PDB entry 9JYY | electron microscopy, 3.00 A resolution | chains D and O of the 28 polymer chains in the assembly

== Chain D ==
Name: Protein 6.7
From: Escherichia phage T7
UniProt: P03801 (GP67_BPT7); numbering as in UniProt (aligned over 1-88)
Amino-acid sequence (88 residues; each row starts with the number of its first residue):
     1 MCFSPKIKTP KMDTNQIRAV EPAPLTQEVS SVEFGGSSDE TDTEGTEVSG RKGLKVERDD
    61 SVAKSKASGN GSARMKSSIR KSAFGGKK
Disordered / not traced: 1-33, 50-88

== Chain O ==
Name: Internal virion protein gp15
From: Escherichia phage T7
Amino-acid sequence (747 residues; numbered 1 to 747; the number before each row is that of its first residue):
     1 MSKIESALQA AQPGLSRLRG GAGGMGYRAA TTQAEQPRSS LLDTIGRFAK AGADMYTAKE
    61 QRARDLADER SNEIIRKLTP EQRREALNNG TLLYQDDPYA MEALRVKTGR NAAYLVDDDV
   121 MQKIKEGVFR TREEMEEYRH SRLQEGAKVY AEQFGIDPED VDYQRGFNGD ITERNISLYG
   181 AHDNFLSQQA QKGAIMNSRV ELNGVLQDPD MLRRPDSADF FEKYIDNGLV TGAIPSDAQA
   241 TQLISQAFSD ASSRAGGADF LMRVGDKKVT LNGATTTYRE LIGEEQWNAL MVTAQRSQFE
   301 TDAKLNEQYR LKINSALNQE DPRTAWEMLQ GIKAELDKVQ PDEQMTPQRE WLISAQEQVQ
   361 NQMNAWTKAQ AKALDDSMKS MNKLDVIDKQ FQKRINGEWV STDFKDMPVN ENTGEFKHSD
   421 MVNYANKKLA EIDSMDIPDG AKDAMKLKYL QADSKDGAFR TAIGTMVTDA GQEWSAAVIN
   481 GKLPERTPAM DALRRIRNAD PQLIAALYPD QAELFLTMDM MDKQGIDPQV ILDADRLTVK
   541 RSKEQRFEDD KAFESALNAS KAPEIARMPA SLRESARKIY DSVKYRSGNE SMAMEQMTKF
   601 LKESTYTFTG DDVDGDTVGV IPKNMMQVNS DPKSWEQGRD ILEEARKGII ASNPWITNKQ
   661 LTMYSQGDSI YLMDTTGQVR VRYDKELLSK VWSENQKKLE EKAREKALAD VNKRAPIVAA
   721 TKAREAAAKR VREKRKQTPK FIYGRKE
Disordered / not traced: 1-40, 712-747

== How chain D and chain O interact ==
Pairs across the interface (25; chain D residue first):
  Asp39(D) - Asp321(O)
  Asp39(D) - Arg323(O)  salt bridge
  Asp39(D) - Trp366(O)
  Asp39(D) - Gln370(O)
  Glu40(D) - Trp366(O)
  Glu40(D) - Ala369(O)
  Glu40(D) - Gln370(O)  hydrogen bond (backbone-side chain)
  Glu40(D) - Ala373(O)
  Asp42(D) - Trp366(O)
  Asp42(D) - Ala369(O)
  Glu44(D) - Leu317(O)
  Glu44(D) - Asn318(O)
  Glu44(D) - Gln319(O)
  Thr46(D) - Asn318(O)
  Glu47(D) - Leu317(O)
  Glu47(D) - Asn318(O)  hydrogen bond (backbone-side chain)
  Glu47(D) - Gln358(O)
  Glu47(D) - Gln362(O)  hydrogen bond
  Val48(D) - Asn314(O)
  Val48(D) - Leu317(O)
  Val48(D) - Gln358(O)  hydrogen bond (backbone-side chain)
  Ser49(D) - Ile313(O)
  Ser49(D) - Asn314(O)  hydrogen bond
  Ser49(D) - Leu317(O)
  Ser49(D) - Ser354(O)
Interface residues without a listed pair, chain D (9 interface residues in all): Thr41
Interface residues without a listed pair, chain O (17 interface residues in all): Arg310, Glu320, Trp351

== Overview ==
Chain D and chain O form an interface of 9 and 17 residues respectively, with 5 hydrogen bonds and 1 salt
bridge. Polar contacts include Asp39(D)-Arg323(O), Glu40(D)-Gln370(O) and Glu47(D)-Asn318(O).
Chain D is Protein 6.7 and chain O is Internal virion protein gp15, both from Escherichia phage T7; the
structure, core proteins of mature T7, was determined by electron microscopy together with 9JYZ and 9JZ0 from
the same study.
